9J03 - chains C and A of the 4 polymer chains in the assembly; structure by electron microscopy, 2.70 A resolution.

# Chain C
Name: Lymphocyte antigen 96
Organism: Homo sapiens
Reference sequence: B3Y6A6 (B3Y6A6_PANTR); numbering as in UniProt (aligned over 19-160)
Sequence (142 residues; each row starts with the number of its first residue):
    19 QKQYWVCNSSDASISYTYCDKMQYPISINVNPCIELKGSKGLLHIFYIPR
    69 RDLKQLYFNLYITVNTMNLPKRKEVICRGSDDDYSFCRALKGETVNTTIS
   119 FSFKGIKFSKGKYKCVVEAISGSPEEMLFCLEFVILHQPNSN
Disordered / not traced: 159-160
Disulfide bonds: Cys25-Cys51, Cys37-Cys148, Cys95-Cys105
Covalent attachments: N-acetylglucosamine (NAG) linked to Asn26; glycan linked to Asn114
Residues lining bound ligands: (3R)-3-(dodecanoyloxy)tetradecanoic acid / glucosamine 4-phosphate / X6Z: Ile32, Ile46, Val48, Ile52, Leu54, Leu61, Ile63, Tyr65, Phe76, Leu78, Ile80, Arg90, Glu92, Ile94, Tyr102, Phe104, Ile117, Ser118, Phe119, Ser120, Phe121, Lys122, Ile124, Phe126, Tyr131, Cys133, Phe151, Ile153

# Chain A
Name: Toll-like receptor 4
Organism: Homo sapiens
Reference sequence: O00206 (TLR4_HUMAN); residue numbers follow UniProt; this construct covers 27-631
Sequence (605 residues; numbered 27 to 631; the number before each row is that of its first residue):
    27 EPCVEVVPNITYQCMELNFYKIPDNLPFSTKNLDLSFNPLRHLGSYSFFS
    77 FPELQVLDLSRCEIQTIEDGAYQSLSHLSTLILTGNPIQSLALGAFSGLS
   127 SLQKLVAVETNLASLENFPIGHLKTLKELNVAHNLIQSFKLPEYFSNLTN
   177 LEHLDLSSNKIQSIYCTDLRVLHQMPLLNLSLDLSLNPMNFIQPGAFKEI
   227 RLHKLTLRNNFDSLNVMKTCIQGLAGLEVHRLVLGEFRNEGNLEKFDKSA
   277 LEGLCNLTIEEFRLAYLDYYLDDIIDLFNCLTNVSSFSLVSVTIERVKDF
   327 SYNFGWQHLELVNCKFGQFPTLKLKSLKRLTFTSNKGGNAFSEVDLPSLE
   377 FLDLSRNGLSFKGCCSQSDFGTTSLKYLDLSFNGVITMSSNFLGLEQLEH
   427 LDFQHSNLKQMSEFSVFLSLRNLIYLDISHTHTRVAFNGIFNGLSSLEVL
   477 KMAGNSFQENFLPDIFTELRNLTFLDLSQCQLEQLSPTAFNSLSSLQVLN
   527 MSHNNFFSLDTFPYKCLNSLQVLDYSLNHIMTSKKQELQHFPSSLAFLNL
   577 TQNDFACTCEHQSFLQWIKDQRQLLVEVERMECATPSDKQGMPVLSLNIT
   627 CQMNK
Disordered / not traced: 628-631
Disulfide bonds: Cys29-Cys40, Cys281-Cys306, Cys583-Cys609, Cys585-Cys627
Covalent attachments: N-acetylglucosamine (NAG) linked to Asn205, Asn497, Asn526, Asn575
Residues lining bound ligands:
  - (3R)-3-(dodecanoyloxy)tetradecanoic acid / glucosamine 4-phosphate / X6Z, molecule 1: Arg264, Lys341, Lys362
  - (3R)-3-(dodecanoyloxy)tetradecanoic acid / glucosamine 4-phosphate / X6Z, molecule 2: Met414, Ser415, Gln436, Glu439, Phe440
Swiss-Prot annotation at these positions:
  - glycosylation (N-linked (GlcNAc...) asparagine): Asn35, Asn173, Asn205, Asn282, Asn309, Asn497, Asn526, Asn575, Asn624, Asn630

# Interface between chain C and chain A
Contacting residue pairs - 36 pairs, chain C then chain A:
  Ile66(C) - Arg87(A)
  Pro67(C) - Phe63(A)
  Arg68(C) - Glu42(A)  salt bridge
  Arg68(C) - Phe63(A)
  Arg96(C) - Val316(A)
  Asp99(C) - Arg234(A)  salt bridge
  Asp99(C) - Arg257(A)  salt bridge
  Asp99(C) - Val259(A)
  Asp99(C) - Arg289(A)
  Asp100(C) - Arg234(A)  hydrogen bond (backbone-side chain)
  Asp100(C) - Phe263(A)
  Asp101(C) - Phe263(A)
  Asp101(C) - Arg264(A)  salt bridge
  Asp101(C) - Ser317(A)  hydrogen bond
  Tyr102(C) - Phe263(A)
  Tyr102(C) - Arg264(A)
  Ser103(C) - Phe263(A)
  Ser103(C) - Asn265(A)  hydrogen bond
  Ser103(C) - Glu266(A)  hydrogen bond
  Phe104(C) - Asn265(A)
  Arg106(C) - Leu212(A)
  Arg106(C) - Phe263(A)
  Leu108(C) - Val132(A)  hydrophobic
  Leu108(C) - Val134(A)  hydrophobic
  Lys109(C) - Asp60(A)  salt bridge
  Lys109(C) - Ser62(A)
  Lys109(C) - Asp84(A)  salt bridge
  Lys109(C) - Thr110(A)
  Gly110(C) - Arg87(A)  hydrogen bond (backbone-side chain)
  Glu111(C) - Val134(A)
  Glu111(C) - His159(A)  salt bridge
  Thr112(C) - Arg87(A)
  Thr112(C) - Glu135(A)  hydrogen bond
  Thr115(C) - Asn265(A)  hydrogen bond
  Thr116(C) - Asn265(A)
  Ile117(C) - Asn265(A)
Also at the interface, not in a pair above, chain A (28 interface residues in all): Met41, Gly111, Ser183, Ser184, Ala291, Val338

# Overview
The interface between chain C and chain A involves 19 residues on one side and 28 on the other, with 7
hydrogen bonds and 7 salt bridges. Polar contacts include Arg68(C)-Glu42(A), Asp99(C)-Arg234(A) and
Asp99(C)-Arg257(A).
Chain C is Lymphocyte antigen 96 and chain A is Toll-like receptor 4, both from Homo sapiens; the structure,
Cyro-EM Structure of Human TLR4/MD-2/DLAM1 Complex, was determined by electron microscopy together with 8WRY,
8WSA, 8WTA, 8WQT and 8WO1 from the same study.
